PDB entry 9CJH | electron microscopy, 3.60 A resolution | chains B and A of the 4 polymer chains in the assembly

[Chain B]
Molecule: guide RNA
Sequence (42 nucleotides; numbered 1 to 42; the number before each row is that of its first residue):
     1 UUUAAUUUCUACUCUUGUAGAUAGCAGAGUAGACAUACGCAG
Disordered / not traced: 1-3, 29-42

[Chain A]
Molecule: CRISPR-associated endonuclease Cas12a
From: Acidaminococcus sp. BV3L6
Notes: EC 3.1.21.1, 4.6.1.22
Reference sequence: U2UMQ6 (CS12A_ACISB); residue numbers follow UniProt; this construct covers 1-1307
Sequence (1310 residues; row label = number of the first residue in the row; numbers below 1 keep their minus sign (Ser-2 is residue -2)):
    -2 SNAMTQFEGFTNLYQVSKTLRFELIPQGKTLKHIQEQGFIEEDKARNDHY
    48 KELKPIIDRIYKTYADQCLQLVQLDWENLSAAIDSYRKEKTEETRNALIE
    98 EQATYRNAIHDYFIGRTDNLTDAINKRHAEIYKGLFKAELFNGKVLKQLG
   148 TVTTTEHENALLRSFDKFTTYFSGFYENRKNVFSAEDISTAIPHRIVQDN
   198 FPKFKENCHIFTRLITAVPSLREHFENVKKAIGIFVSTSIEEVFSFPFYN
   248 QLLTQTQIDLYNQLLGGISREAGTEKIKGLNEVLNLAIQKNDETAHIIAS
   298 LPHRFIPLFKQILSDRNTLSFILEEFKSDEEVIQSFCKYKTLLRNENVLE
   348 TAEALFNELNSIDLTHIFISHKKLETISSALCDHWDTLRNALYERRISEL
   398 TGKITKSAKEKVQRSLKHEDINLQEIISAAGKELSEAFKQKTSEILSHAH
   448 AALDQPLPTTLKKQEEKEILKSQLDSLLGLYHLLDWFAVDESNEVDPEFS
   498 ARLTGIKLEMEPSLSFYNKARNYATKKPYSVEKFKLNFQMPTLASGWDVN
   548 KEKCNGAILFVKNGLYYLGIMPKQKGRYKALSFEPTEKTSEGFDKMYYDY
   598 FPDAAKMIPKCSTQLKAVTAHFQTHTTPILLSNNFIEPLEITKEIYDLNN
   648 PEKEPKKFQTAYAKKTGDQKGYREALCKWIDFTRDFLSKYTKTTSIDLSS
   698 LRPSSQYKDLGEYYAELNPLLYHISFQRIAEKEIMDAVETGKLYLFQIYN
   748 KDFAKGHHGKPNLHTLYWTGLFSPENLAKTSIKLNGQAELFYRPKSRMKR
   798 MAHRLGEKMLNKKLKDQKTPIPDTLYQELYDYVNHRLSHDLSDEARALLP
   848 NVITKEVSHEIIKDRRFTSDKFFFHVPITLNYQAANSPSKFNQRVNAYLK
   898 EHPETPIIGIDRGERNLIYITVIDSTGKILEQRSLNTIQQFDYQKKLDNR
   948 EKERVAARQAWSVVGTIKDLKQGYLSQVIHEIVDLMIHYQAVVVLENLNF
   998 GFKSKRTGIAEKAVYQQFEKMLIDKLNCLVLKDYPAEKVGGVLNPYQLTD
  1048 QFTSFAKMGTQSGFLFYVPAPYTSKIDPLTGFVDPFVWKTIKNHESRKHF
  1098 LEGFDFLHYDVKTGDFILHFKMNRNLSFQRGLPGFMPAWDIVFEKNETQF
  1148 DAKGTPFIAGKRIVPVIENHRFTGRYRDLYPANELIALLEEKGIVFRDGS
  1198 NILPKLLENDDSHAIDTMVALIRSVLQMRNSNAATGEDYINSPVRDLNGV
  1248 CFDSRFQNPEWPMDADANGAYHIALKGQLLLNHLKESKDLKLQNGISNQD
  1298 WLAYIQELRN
Disordered / not traced: -2 to 1, 147-149, 265-323, 571-576, 650-651
Sequence notes: expression tag (-2 to 0); engineered mutation Cys551 (Asn in U2UMQ6)
Swiss-Prot annotation at these positions:
  - DNA-binding region: Pro599 to Lys607 (PAM-binding on target DNA), Lys780 to Gly783 (Target DNA), Arg951 to Lys968 (Target DNA), Ser1051 to Ala1053 (Target DNA)
  - region: Met1 to Gly35 (WED-I (OBD-I)), Gln941 to Ala957 (Bridge helix)
  - active site: His800 (For pre-crRNA processing), Lys809 (For pre-crRNA processing), Lys860 (For pre-crRNA processing), Asp908 (For DNase activity of RuvC domain), Glu993 (For DNase activity of RuvC domain), Arg1226 (For DNase activity of nuclease domain), Asp1263 (For DNase activity of RuvC domain)
  - binding site (crRNA): Tyr47 to Lys51, Asn175, Arg176, Lys307 to Leu310, Lys752 to His761, Met806 to Asn808
  - site: Arg18 (Binds crRNA), Thr167 (Binds PAM on target DNA), Arg192 (Binds crRNA), Trp382 (Binds crRNA-target DNA heteroduplex), Lys548 (Binds PAM on target DNA), Lys607 (Binds sequence-specific recognition of both target and non-target strand bases in PAM), His872 (Binds crRNA), Gln1014 (Binds target DNA)
  - mutagenesis: Thr167 (T167A: Wild-type to slightly improved guided indel formation), Arg176 (R176A: Decreased guided indel formation), Arg192 (R192A: Decreased guided indel formation), Trp382 (W382A: Nearly complete loss of guided indel formation), Lys548 (K548A: Decreased guided indel formation), Met604 (M604A: Decreased guided indel formation), Lys607 (K607A: Nearly complete loss of guided indel formation, probable loss of PAM recognition), Lys780 (K780A: Nearly complete loss of guided indel formation), Gly783 (G783P: Complete loss of guided indel formation), Asp908 (D908A: No longer provides resistance to plasmids or phage in E.coli; D908P: Complete loss of guided indel formation; neither DNA strand is cleaved in vitro), Arg951 (R951A: Nearly complete loss of guided indel formation), Arg955 (R955A: Partial loss of guided indel formation), 6 further mutagenesis entries in UniProt
From the paper describing this entry:
  - conformationally variable residues (order/disorder transition): Gln571 to Lys576
  - binding site for Target DNA strand: Tyr597, Tyr687, Lys780, Asn782
  - binding site for Non-target DNA strand: Gln656
  - mutagenesis - N551C: unchanged catalytic activity on target DNA

[Chain B / chain A interface]
Contacting residue pairs (90; chain B residue first):
  A4(B) - Met798(A)  phosphate contact
  A4(B) - His800(A)  hydrogen bond to the sugar
  A4(B) - Met806(A)  base contact
  A4(B) - Asn808(A)  hydrogen bond to the base
  A4(B) - Lys809(A)  salt bridge to the phosphate
  A4(B) - Tyr823(A)  phosphate contact
  A4(B) - Ile858(A)  sugar contact
  A4(B) - Ile859(A)  sugar contact
  A4(B) - Lys860(A)  sugar contact
  A5(B) - His856(A)  hydrogen bond to the base
  A5(B) - Ile858(A)  base contact
  A5(B) - Ile859(A)  sugar contact
  A5(B) - Asp861(A)  phosphate contact
  A5(B) - Arg862(A)  hydrogen bond to the sugar
  A5(B) - Arg863(A)  sugar contact
  U6(B) - Lys748(A)  sugar contact
  U6(B) - Arg862(A)  salt bridge to the phosphate
  U6(B) - Arg863(A)  phosphate contact
  U7(B) - Arg18(A)  hydrogen bond to the base
  U7(B) - Phe19(A)  sugar contact
  U7(B) - Glu20(A)  sugar contact
  U7(B) - Tyr746(A)  phosphate contact
  U7(B) - Asn747(A)  phosphate contact
  U7(B) - Lys748(A)  hydrogen bond to the phosphate
  U7(B) - Asn759(A)  base contact
  U7(B) - Phe870(A)  phosphate contact
  U8(B) - Arg18(A)  base contact
  U8(B) - Arg790(A)  salt bridge to the phosphate
  U8(B) - Arg863(A)  phosphate contact
  U8(B) - Phe870(A)  phosphate contact
  U10(B) - Lys524(A)  phosphate contact
  U10(B) - Asp966(A)  sugar contact
  U10(B) - Leu967(A)  sugar contact
  U10(B) - Gly970(A)  sugar contact
  U10(B) - Gln974(A)  hydrogen bond to the base
  A11(B) - Phe938(A)  sugar contact
  A11(B) - Tyr940(A)  sugar contact
  A11(B) - Leu967(A)  sugar contact
  C12(B) - Lys809(A)  salt bridge to the phosphate
  C12(B) - Lys810(A)  phosphate contact
  C12(B) - Phe938(A)  sugar contact
  U13(B) - Asn808(A)  phosphate contact
  U13(B) - Lys809(A)  hydrogen bond to the phosphate
  U13(B) - Lys810(A)  hydrogen bond to the phosphate
  U13(B) - Lys852(A)  phosphate contact
  C14(B) - Asn808(A)  hydrogen bond to the phosphate
  C14(B) - Lys852(A)  salt bridge to the phosphate
  U15(B) - His755(A)  hydrogen bond to the sugar
  U16(B) - Lys752(A)  hydrogen bond to the sugar
  U16(B) - His856(A)  phosphate contact
  G17(B) - Ala751(A)  phosphate contact
  G17(B) - Lys752(A)  phosphate contact
  G17(B) - Gly753(A)  hydrogen bond to the phosphate
  G17(B) - His754(A)  phosphate contact
  U18(B) - His754(A)  phosphate contact
  U18(B) - His755(A)  hydrogen bond to the phosphate
  U18(B) - Gly756(A)  phosphate contact
  A19(B) - Lys757(A)  phosphate contact
  A19(B) - Gln936(A)  hydrogen bond to the sugar
  A19(B) - Gln974(A)  base contact
  G20(B) - Lys757(A)  salt bridge to the phosphate
  G20(B) - Ser973(A)  hydrogen bond to the sugar
  G20(B) - Gln974(A)  hydrogen bond to the base
  G20(B) - His977(A)  phosphate contact
  G20(B) - Lys1029(A)  salt bridge to the phosphate
  A21(B) - Asn759(A)  base contact
  A21(B) - Leu760(A)  phosphate contact
  A21(B) - Ser973(A)  sugar contact
  A21(B) - Met1018(A)  sugar contact
  A21(B) - Lys1022(A)  salt bridge to the phosphate
  A21(B) - Lys1029(A)  salt bridge to the phosphate
  U22(B) - Arg18(A)  sugar contact
  U22(B) - Asn759(A)  base contact
  U22(B) - Leu760(A)  hydrogen bond to the base
  U22(B) - His761(A)  hydrogen bond to the base
  U22(B) - Lys1022(A)  salt bridge to the phosphate
  A23(B) - Ser14(A)  base contact
  A23(B) - Lys15(A)  salt bridge to the phosphate
  A23(B) - Thr16(A)  hydrogen bond to the base
  A23(B) - His761(A)  salt bridge to the phosphate
  G24(B) - Thr16(A)  sugar contact
  G24(B) - Arg18(A)  salt bridge to the phosphate
  G24(B) - His872(A)  hydrogen bond to the sugar
  C25(B) - Lys530(A)  salt bridge to the phosphate
  C25(B) - Phe788(A)  sugar contact
  C25(B) - His872(A)  phosphate contact
  A26(B) - Tyr47(A)  sugar contact
  A26(B) - Gly171(A)  sugar contact
  A26(B) - Phe172(A)  sugar contact
  G27(B) - Asn175(A)  hydrogen bond to the sugar
Interface residues without a listed pair, chain B (24 interface residues in all): C9
Interface residues without a listed pair, chain A (65 interface residues in all): Val528, Glu786, Leu807, Gln814, Phe864, Leu944, Tyr971, Ile976, Asp1021

[In short]
24 residues of chain B face 65 of chain A across their interface; the contacts include 22 hydrogen bonds and
14 salt bridges. Polar contacts include A4(B)-Asn808(A), A5(B)-His856(A) and U7(B)-Arg18(A). From the paper: a
binding site for Target DNA strand at Tyr597(A), Tyr687(A) and Lys780(A) among others; N551C of chain A leaves
catalytic activity on target DNA unchanged.
Chain B is guide RNA and chain A is CRISPR-associated endonuclease Cas12a (Acidaminococcus sp. BV3L6); the
structure, Cas12a:gRNA:DNA (Acidaminococcus sp.) with 0 RNA:DNA base pairs, structure 1, was determined by
electron microscopy (same publication as 9CJI).
